Entry 6HIZ (electron microscopy, 3.08 A resolution); this record covers chains DY and CA of the 28 polymer chains in the assembly.

# Chain DY
Molecule: mS72
From: Trypanosoma brucei brucei
Reference sequence: Q57YD4 (Q57YD4_TRYB2); residue numbers follow UniProt; this construct covers 1-163
Chain sequence (163 residues; each row starts with the number of its first residue):
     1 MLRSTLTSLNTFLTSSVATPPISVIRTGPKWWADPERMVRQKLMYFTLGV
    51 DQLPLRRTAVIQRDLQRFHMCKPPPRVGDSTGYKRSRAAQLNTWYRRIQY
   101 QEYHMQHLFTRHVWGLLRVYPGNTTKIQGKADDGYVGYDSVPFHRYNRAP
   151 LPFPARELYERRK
Not modelled in the structure: 1-9

# Chain CA
Molecule: 611-nt RNA strand
From: Trypanosoma brucei brucei
Sequence (611 nucleotides; each row starts with the number of its first residue):
     1 UAAAUUAUGGUCAAUUGUUAGUAUUCAUAUUAAUUUUUUUAAAUGUUUUA
    51 UCAUUUUAUAAAGGUUUAUUUUUGAAAGAUUUUUUGUAUAAAAUUUUAGG
   101 AAUAGUUAAUAAUAAUUUAUAAUUUUGAUUAGAUUGUUUUGUUAAUGCUA
   151 UUAGAUGGGUGUGGAAAAAUAAAAAAAAUAAUUAAUAUAUAUCAAUAAUA
   201 AAUUAAAUUAAUCUAUUAGUCAGAAAUGGAUGCCAGCCGUUGCGGUAAUU
   251 UCUAUGCUUUUAAAUAUUAUACAAUUAUCAUAUUAAAUUGUUAAGUGCUG
   301 AUUUAACCAAUAAAAAUAUAAAUAAUUUUUAUUUGUUUUUAAACACCAUU
   351 AGGUAUAUGCAAAUAUAAAAUUAUAGUAAUUAUAAAUUAUAUUAUAUUAU
   401 AUUUAUUCAUAUAAUUAAUAGGAUAAUAUUUGUAGUUUUUGAUACCAUGA
   451 UAAGGAUUAUAAAUUGAAAGUGUUAAUAUCAUAAUCAAAAUUUAUUAUUU
   501 AUAUUAAAUAUGUAUGUGUAGAUAAAAUAAGAAAUUAAAAAGGUAUUGUU
   551 GCCCACCAAUUUUUAUAAUAAAAAUAACGUGCAGUAAUUAAUAUAUUUAU
   601 AAAAAUAUAUU
Not modelled in the structure: 1-394, 538-611
Sequence notes: conflict U473 (G3014 in 343546)
Ligand contacts:
  - spermidine (SPD), molecule 1: U398, A399, U457, U458, A459
  - spermidine (SPD), molecule 2: A452, A453, G454, G466, A467, A468, A469, G470

# Chain DY / chain CA interface
Contacting residue pairs (33; chain DY residue first):
  Thr14(DY) - A501(CA)  phosphate contact
  Ser15(DY) - G518(CA)  hydrogen bond to the base
  Ser16(DY) - G518(CA)  base contact
  Val17(DY) - G518(CA)  base contact
  Ser23(DY) - U403(CA)  phosphate contact
  Arg26(DY) - U402(CA)  hydrogen bond to the phosphate
  Arg26(DY) - U403(CA)  salt bridge to the phosphate
  Pro29(DY) - G531(CA)  base contact
  Lys30(DY) - G531(CA)  salt bridge to the phosphate
  Gln66(DY) - G531(CA)  base contact
  His69(DY) - G531(CA)  sugar contact
  His69(DY) - A532(CA)  phosphate contact
  Lys72(DY) - U398(CA)  salt bridge to the phosphate
  Pro73(DY) - U398(CA)  hydrogen bond to the base
  Pro73(DY) - A533(CA)  base contact
  Pro74(DY) - A534(CA)  hydrogen bond to the base
  Pro75(DY) - U398(CA)  base contact
  Arg76(DY) - A534(CA)  hydrogen bond to the sugar
  Arg85(DY) - U535(CA)  salt bridge to the phosphate
  Tyr138(DY) - A501(CA)  sugar contact
  Ser140(DY) - A501(CA)  base contact
  Ser140(DY) - U515(CA)  hydrogen bond to the sugar
  Val141(DY) - U515(CA)  base contact
  Val141(DY) - G516(CA)  sugar contact
  Pro142(DY) - U515(CA)  base contact
  Phe143(DY) - G516(CA)  phosphate contact
  Phe143(DY) - U517(CA)  phosphate contact
  Arg145(DY) - U517(CA)  sugar contact
  Arg145(DY) - G518(CA)  salt bridge to the phosphate
  Tyr146(DY) - U517(CA)  base contact
  Tyr146(DY) - G518(CA)  hydrogen bond to the phosphate
  Arg148(DY) - G516(CA)  phosphate contact
  Arg148(DY) - U517(CA)  salt bridge to the phosphate
Interface residues without a listed pair, chain DY (27 interface residues in all): Leu13, Thr19, Cys71
Interface residues without a listed pair, chain CA (15 interface residues in all): U404, U502

# Summary
27 residues of chain DY and 15 residues of chain CA are in contact, with 7 hydrogen bonds and 6 salt bridges.
Among the polar pairs are Ser15(DY)-G518(CA), Pro73(DY)-U398(CA) and Pro74(DY)-A534(CA). Ligands of chain CA:
spermidine.
Here chain DY is mS72 and chain CA is a 611-nt RNA strand, both from Trypanosoma brucei brucei. Entry 6HIZ
(Cryo-EM structure of the Trypanosoma brucei mitochondrial ribosome - This entry contains the head of the ...)
was determined by electron microscopy (same publication as 6HIV, 6HIW, 6HIX and 6HIY).
